Entry 3D54 (X-ray diffraction, 3.50 A resolution); this record covers chains K and L of the 4 polymer chains in the assembly.

== Chain K ==
Protein: Formylglycinamide ribonucleotide amidotransferase
Organism: Thermotoga maritima
Notes: EC 6.3.5.3
UniProtKB: Q9X0X1 (Q9X0X1_THEMA); numbering as in UniProt (aligned over 1-82)
Amino-acid sequence (82 residues; numbered 1 to 82; the number before each row is that of its first residue):
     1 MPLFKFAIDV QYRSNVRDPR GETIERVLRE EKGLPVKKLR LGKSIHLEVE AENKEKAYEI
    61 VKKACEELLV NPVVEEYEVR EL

== Chain L ==
Protein: Phosphoribosylformylglycinamidine synthase 1
Organism: Thermotoga maritima
Notes: EC 6.3.5.3
UniProtKB: Q9X0X2 (PURQ_THEMA); residue numbers follow UniProt; this construct covers 1-213
Amino-acid sequence (213 residues; numbered 1 to 213; the number before each row is that of its first residue):
     1 MKPRACVVVY PGSNCDRDAY HALEINGFEP SYVGLDDKLD DYELIILPGG FSYGDYLRPG
    61 AVAAREKIAF EIAKAAERGK LIMGICNGFQ ILIEMGLLKG ALLQNSSGKF ICKWVDLIVE
   121 NNDTPFTNAF EKGEKIRIPI AHGFGRYVKI DDVNVVLRYV KDVNGSDERI AGVLNESGNV
   181 FGLMPHPERA VEELIGGEDG KKVFQSILNY LKR
Disordered / not traced: 213
Modified / non-standard residues: C86 (2-amino-4-(amino-3-oxo-propylsulfanylcarbonyl)-butyric acid; CYG)
Curated features (UniProtKB/Swiss-Prot):
  - active site: H186, E188
What the authors report for this chain:
  - catalytic residues: H186, E188

== Interface between chain K and chain L ==
Pairs across the interface - 7 pairs, chain K then chain L:
  R20(K) with Y56(L)
  T23(K) with Y56(L)
  I24(K) with L57(L), hydrophobic
  V27(K) with V62(L), hydrophobic
  E31(K) with R65(L); E66(L)
  K32(K) with R65(L)
Also at the interface, not in a pair above, chain K (8 interface residues in all): P19, L41
Also at the interface, not in a pair above, chain L (6 interface residues in all): K67
The authors on this interface:
  - interface residues, chain K: T23(K), V27(K)
  - interface residues, chain L: V62(L)

== In short ==
8 residues of chain K and 6 residues of chain L are in contact. From UniProt: active-site residues H186(L) and
E188(L) on chain L. From the paper: catalytic residues H186(L) and E188(L); interface residues T23(K), V27(K)
and V62(L).
Here chain K is Formylglycinamide ribonucleotide amidotransferase and chain L is
Phosphoribosylformylglycinamidine synthase 1, both from Thermotoga maritima. Entry 3D54 (Structure of PurLQS
from Thermotoga maritima) was determined by X-ray diffraction.
